5ZCX - chains A and C of the 6 polymer chains in the assembly; structure by X-ray diffraction, 2.30 A resolution.

[Chain A (and C)]
Protein: Envelope glycoprotein
Notes: chain C of this document is another copy of the same molecule, construct and numbering; everything in this record applies to it too
Reference sequence: C4MJC7 (C4MJC7_9HIV1); residues 17-55 here correspond to UniProt positions 49-87 (UniProt number = residue number + 32)
Amino-acid sequence (39 residues; numbered 17 to 55; the number before each row is that of its first residue):
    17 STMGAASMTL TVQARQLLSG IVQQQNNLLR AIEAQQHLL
Unresolved in the structure: 17-24 (chain C: 17-26)

[Interface between chain A and chain C]
Pairs across the interface (18):
  Leu-26(A) / Arg-31(C)
  Leu-33(A) / Leu-34(C)  hydrophobic
  Leu-34(A) / Leu-34(C)  hydrophobic
  Ile-37(A) / Ile-37(C)  hydrophobic
  Ile-37(A) / Val-38(C)  hydrophobic
  Ile-37(A) / Gln-41(C)
  Gln-40(A) / Gln-41(C)
  Gln-41(A) / Gln-41(C)
  Leu-44(A) / Leu-44(C)  hydrophobic
  Leu-44(A) / Leu-45(C)  hydrophobic
  Leu-44(A) / Ile-48(C)
  Ile-48(A) / Ile-48(C)  hydrophobic
  Gln-51(A) / Ile-48(C)  hydrogen bond (side chain-backbone)
  Gln-51(A) / Gln-51(C)
  Gln-51(A) / Gln-52(C)  hydrogen bond
  Gln-51(A) / Leu-55(C)
  Leu-54(A) / Gln-52(C)
  Leu-54(A) / Leu-55(C)  hydrophobic
Interface residues without a listed pair, chain A (12 interface residues in all): Ala-47, Leu-55
Interface residues without a listed pair, chain C (12 interface residues in all): Thr-27

[In short]
The chain A/chain C interface involves 12 residues from each chain; the contacts include 2 hydrogen bonds.
Polar pairs include Gln-51(A)/Ile-48(C) and Gln-51(A)/Gln-52(C).
Both chains are Envelope glycoprotein. Entry 5ZCX (Structure of T20/N39) was determined by X-ray diffraction.
